PDB entry 8JIR | electron microscopy, 2.57 A resolution | chains B and R of the 6 polymer chains in the assembly

== Chain B ==
Name: Guanine nucleotide-binding protein G(I)/G(S)/G(T) subunit beta-1
Source organism: Rattus norvegicus
Reference sequence: P54311 (GBB1_RAT); residue numbers follow UniProt; this construct covers 2-340
Sequence (345 residues; each row starts with the number of its first residue; numbers below 1 keep their minus sign (Met-4 is residue -4)):
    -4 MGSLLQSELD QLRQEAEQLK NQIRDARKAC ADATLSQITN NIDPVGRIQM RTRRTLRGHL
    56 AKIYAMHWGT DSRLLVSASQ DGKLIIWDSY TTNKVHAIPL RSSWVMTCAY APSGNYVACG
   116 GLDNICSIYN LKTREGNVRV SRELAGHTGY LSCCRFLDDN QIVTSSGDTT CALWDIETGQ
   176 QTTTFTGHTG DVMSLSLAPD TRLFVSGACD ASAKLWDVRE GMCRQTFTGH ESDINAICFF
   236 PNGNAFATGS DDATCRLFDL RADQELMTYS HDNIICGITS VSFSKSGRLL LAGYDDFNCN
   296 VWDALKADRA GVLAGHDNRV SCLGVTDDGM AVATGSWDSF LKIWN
Unresolved in the structure: -4 to 0
Sequence notes: initiating methionine (-4); expression tag (-3 to 1)
UniProt features mapped onto this chain:
  - modified residue: Ser2 (N-acetylserine), His266 (Phosphohistidine)

== Chain R ==
Name: Glucagon-like peptide 1 receptor
Source organism: Homo sapiens
Reference sequence: P43220 (GLP1R_HUMAN); numbering as in UniProt (aligned over 24-463)
Sequence (440 residues; each row starts with the number of its first residue):
    24 RPQGATVSLW ETVQKWREYR RQCQRSLTED PPPATDLFCN RTFDEYACWP DGEPGSFVNV
    84 SCPWYLPWAS SVPQGHVYRF CTAEGLWLQK DNSSLPWRDL SECEESKRGE RSSPEEQLLF
   144 LYIIYTVGYA LSFSALVIAS AILLGFRHLH CTRNYIHLNL FASFILRALS VFIKDAALKW
   204 MYSTAAQQHQ WDGLLSYQDS LSCRLVFLLM QYCVAANYYW LLVEGVYLYT LLAFSVLSEQ
   264 WIFRLYVSIG WGVPLLFVVP WGIVKYLYED EGCWTRNSNM NYWLIIRLPI LFAIGVNFLI
   324 FVRVICIVVS KLKANLMCKT DIKCRLAKST LTLIPLLGTH EVIFAFVMDE HARGTLRFIK
   384 LFTELSFTSF QGLMVAILYC FVNNEVQLEF RKSWERWRLE HLHIQRDSSM KPLKCPTSSL
   444 SSGATAGSSM YTATCQASCS
Unresolved in the structure: 24-28, 128-137, 422-463
Cystine bridges: Cys46-Cys71, Cys62-Cys104, Cys85-Cys126, Cys226-Cys296
Residues lining bound ligands: N-hexadecanoyl-L-glutamic acid (D6M): Leu142, Tyr145, Ile146, Thr149, Val150, Ala153, Leu154, Lys202

== How chain B and chain R interact ==
Pairs across the interface - 5 pairs, chain B then chain R:
  Arg52(B) - Arg170(R)
  His311(B) - Arg419(R)
  Asp312(B) - His171(R)  salt bridge
  Asp312(B) - Lys415(R)  salt bridge
  Asp312(B) - Arg419(R)  salt bridge
Interface residues without a listed pair, chain B (6 interface residues in all): Val307, Ala309, Gly310
Interface residues without a listed pair, chain R (5 interface residues in all): Arg421

== Summary ==
Chain B and chain R form an interface of 6 and 5 residues respectively; the contacts include 3 salt bridges.
Polar contacts include Asp312(B)-His171(R), Asp312(B)-Lys415(R) and Asp312(B)-Arg419(R). Bound to chain R:
N-hexadecanoyl-L-glutamic acid.
Here chain B is Guanine nucleotide-binding protein G(I)/G(S)/G(T) subunit beta-1 (Rattus norvegicus) and chain
R is Glucagon-like peptide 1 receptor (Homo sapiens). Entry 8JIR (Cryo-EM structure of the GLP-1R/GCGR dual
agonist SAR425899-bound human GLP-1R-Gs complex) was determined by electron microscopy, deposited together
with 8JIS, 8JIQ, 8JIU, 8JIP and 8JIT.
